Entry 1VKX (X-ray diffraction, 2.90 A resolution); this record covers chains D and A of the 4 polymer chains in the assembly.

Chain D:
Molecule: 12-nt DNA strand
Sequence (12 nucleotides; numbered 13 to 24; the number before each row is that of its first residue):
    13 AGGAAAGTCCCC

Chain A:
Molecule: Protein (nf-kappa B P65 subunit)
Source organism: Mus musculus
UniProt: Q04207 (TF65_MOUSE); residue numbers follow UniProt; this construct covers 19-291
Amino-acid sequence (273 residues; row label = number of the first residue in the row):
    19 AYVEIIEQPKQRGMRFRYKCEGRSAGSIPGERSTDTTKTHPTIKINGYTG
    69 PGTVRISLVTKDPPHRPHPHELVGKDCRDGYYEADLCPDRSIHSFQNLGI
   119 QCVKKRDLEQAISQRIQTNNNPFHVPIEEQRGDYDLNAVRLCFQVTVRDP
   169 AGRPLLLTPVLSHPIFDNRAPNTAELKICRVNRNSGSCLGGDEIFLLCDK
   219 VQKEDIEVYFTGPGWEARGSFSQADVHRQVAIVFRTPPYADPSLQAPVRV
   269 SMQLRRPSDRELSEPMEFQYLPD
Differences from the reference sequence: conflict Ala-19 (Pro in Q04207)
UniProt features mapped onto this chain:
  - modified residue: Cys-38 (Cysteine persulfide), Lys-122 (N6-acetyllysine), Lys-123 (N6-acetyllysine), Thr-176 (Phosphothreonine), Lys-218 (N6-acetyllysine), Lys-221 (N6-acetyllysine), Thr-254 (Phosphothreonine), Ser-276 (Phosphoserine), Ser-281 (Phosphoserine)
  - cross-link (Glycyl lysine isopeptide (Lys-Gly)): Lys-37 (interchain with G-Cter in SUMO3), Lys-122 (interchain with G-Cter in SUMO3), Lys-123 (interchain with G-Cter in SUMO3)
  - mutagenesis: Cys-38 (C38S: Abolishes sulfhydration and impairs interaction with RPS3), Ser-281 (S281A/E: Abolishes DNA-binding and transcriptional activity)

Chain D / chain A interface:
Residue-residue contacts - 6 pairs, chain D then chain A:
  DA13(D) / Arg-35(A)  hydrogen bond to the base
  DA13(D) / Ala-43(A)  phosphate contact
  DG14(D) / Arg-33(A)  hydrogen bond to the base
  DG14(D) / Arg-35(A)  hydrogen bond to the base
  DG15(D) / Arg-33(A)  hydrogen bond to the base
  DG15(D) / Arg-187(A)  base contact
Also at the interface, not in a pair above, chain D (4 interface residues in all): DA16
Also at the interface, not in a pair above, chain A (5 interface residues in all): Glu-39

In short:
The interface between chain D and chain A involves 4 residues on one side and 5 on the other, with 4 hydrogen
bonds. Polar pairs include DA13(D)/Arg-35(A), DG14(D)/Arg-33(A) and DG14(D)/Arg-35(A). UniProt lists 2
mutagenesis sites on chain A.
Chain D is a 12-nt DNA strand and chain A is Protein (nf-kappa B P65 subunit) (Mus musculus); the structure,
Crystal structure of the nfkb P50/P65 heterodimer complexed to the immunoglobulin kb DNA, was determined by
X-ray diffraction.
